2V34 - chain A; structure by X-ray diffraction, 2.30 A resolution.

== Chain A ==
Name: 4-diphosphocytidyl-2C-methyl-D-erythritol kinase
From: Aquifex aeolicus
Notes: EC 2.7.1.148
Reference sequence: O67060 (ISPE_AQUAE); numbering as in UniProt (aligned over 1-268)
Sequence (271 residues; each row starts with the number of its first residue; numbers below 1 keep their minus sign (Gly-2 is residue -2)):
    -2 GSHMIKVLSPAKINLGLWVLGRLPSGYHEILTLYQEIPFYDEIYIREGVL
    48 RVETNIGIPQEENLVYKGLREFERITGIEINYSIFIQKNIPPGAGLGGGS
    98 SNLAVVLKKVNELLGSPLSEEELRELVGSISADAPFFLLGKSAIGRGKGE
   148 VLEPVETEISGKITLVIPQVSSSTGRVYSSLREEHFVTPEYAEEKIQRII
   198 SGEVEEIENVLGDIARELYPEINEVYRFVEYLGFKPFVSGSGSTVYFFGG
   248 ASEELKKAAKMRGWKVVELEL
Not modelled in the structure: -2 to -1
Ligand contacts: cytidine (CTN; 4-amino-1-beta-D-ribofuranosyl-2(1h)-pyrimidinone): Gly23, Tyr24, His25, Ile27, Lys145, Thr171, Gly172, Tyr175
UniProt features mapped onto this chain:
  - active site: Lys9, Asp130
  - binding site (ATP): Pro88 to Ser98
Reported in the primary citation:
  - binding site for the ligand SG3: Lys9, Pro88, Leu93, Gly94, Gly95, Gly96, Ser97, Ser169, Thr171, Ser238, Gly239
  - catalytic residues: Lys9, Asp130, Ser238 (proposed by the authors, not directly observed)

== In short ==
Chain A binds cytidine. Curated annotation (UniProt) lists active-site residues Lys9 and Asp130 and 11
ATP-binding residues. The paper reports catalytic residues Lys9, Asp130 and Ser238; a binding site for the
ligand SG3 at Lys9, Pro88 and Leu93 among others.
Chain A is 4-diphosphocytidyl-2C-methyl-D-erythritol kinase (Aquifex aeolicus); the structure, IspE in complex
with cytidine and ligand, was determined by X-ray diffraction (same publication as 2V8P and 2V2Z).
